PDB entry 6PPB | electron microscopy, 4.30 A resolution (low resolution: residue-level contacts below are approximate; hydrogen-bond / salt-bridge calls are withheld) | chains k and m of the 19 polymer chains in the assembly

== Chain k ==
Molecule: Capsid vertex component 1
Source organism: Human herpesvirus 8
UniProt: Q76RH8 (Q76RH8_HHV8); residue numbers follow UniProt; this construct covers 1-454
Chain sequence (454 residues; each row starts with the number of its first residue):
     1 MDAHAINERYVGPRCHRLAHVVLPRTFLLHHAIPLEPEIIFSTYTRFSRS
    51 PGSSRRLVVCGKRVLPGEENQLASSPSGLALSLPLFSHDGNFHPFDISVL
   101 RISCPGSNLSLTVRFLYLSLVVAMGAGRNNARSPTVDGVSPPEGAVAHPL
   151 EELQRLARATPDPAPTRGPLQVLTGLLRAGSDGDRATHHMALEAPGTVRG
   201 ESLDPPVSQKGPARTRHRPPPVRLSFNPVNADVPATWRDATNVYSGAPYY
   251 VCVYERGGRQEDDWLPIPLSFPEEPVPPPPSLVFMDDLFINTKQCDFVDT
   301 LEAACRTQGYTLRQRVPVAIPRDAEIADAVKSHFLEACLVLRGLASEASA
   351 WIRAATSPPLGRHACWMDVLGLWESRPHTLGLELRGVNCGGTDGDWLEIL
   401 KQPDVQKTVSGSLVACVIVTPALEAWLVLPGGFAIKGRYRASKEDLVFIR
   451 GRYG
Not modelled in the structure: 67-74, 127-219, 257-260, 359-363
Disulfide bonds: Cys-365/Cys-389
Construct notes: conflict Pro-165 (Leu in Q76RH8), Ser-281 (Gly in Q76RH8)

== Chain m ==
Molecule: Capsid vertex component 2
Source organism: Human herpesvirus 8
UniProt: Q76RI7 (Q76RI7_HHV8); residue numbers follow UniProt; this construct covers 1-549
Chain sequence (549 residues; numbered 1 to 549; the number before each row is that of its first residue):
     1 MLTSERSYLRYPKNRRWTEAGRFWAPHPENVLFIHKPTMEETRRVALGLR
    51 SQLVRNRERKTKAHLLSLELDRLVQVHDSRVRVINADIDAVKQMIGNMTW
   101 SDNIDMPQSRSHEPPLVTSPPQASHRNFTVAIVPGDPHFSVDRDLRGELM
   151 PTLYMNQNQWLPSFGPWFISLTDNAMQRRVFPKELKGTVNFQNSTSLKLI
   201 SHTLTTVASTTADFFADARHLTDTQAALCLVNAYFCQKTSRQLPATPDDL
   251 LADLPQKLDLLITQLKQESGPGDFSFTYSNPQERASLAPLNKESRYPTAF
   301 FQRHKLHAMMAKAGLFPHNKGTGAPGTAPAMDLVFAITSAMFGSDIPPFS
   351 AYQWNLRAGIVALEVFILAYGLLEFGQVARGHPNRRLNLVSLLGPKFQPG
   401 ALPDPNAPMLKRGQLFSFISEHYIIPTLQANPNAPVSFIFPGIILAALEA
   451 RSTVSHKQPGPFVNLTGSRFNEIFEILNQQLTFRDPLALLQARTALRLAT
   501 EEGLDVLLSHPSPPTLLQEIIKSQFGGGDDYDRAYFMVLGCLPVVLAVV
Not modelled in the structure: 1-17, 55-61, 105-549

== Interface between chain k and chain m ==
Residue-residue contacts - 34 pairs, chain k then chain m:
  Arg-315(k) with Phe-23(m)
  Pro-317(k) with Phe-23(m); Pro-28(m)
  Val-318(k) with Asn-30(m); Leu-32(m)
  Ala-319(k) with Pro-28(m); Asn-30(m); Val-31(m); Leu-32(m)
  Pro-321(k) with Leu-32(m)
  Asp-323(k) with Lys-36(m)
  Glu-325(k) with Lys-36(m)
  Ile-326(k) with Leu-32(m)
  Ala-329(k) with Met-39(m)
  Ser-332(k) with Arg-43(m)
  His-333(k) with Met-39(m)
  Glu-336(k) with Arg-50(m)
  Leu-339(k) with Arg-50(m)
  Trp-373(k) with Met-39(m); Thr-42(m); Arg-43(m); Ala-46(m)
  Glu-374(k) with Leu-49(m)
  Asp-393(k) with Phe-23(m)
  Leu-397(k) with Glu-19(m); Ala-20(m); Phe-23(m)
  Ser-410(k) with Asn-30(m); Val-31(m); Leu-32(m); Phe-33(m)
  Ser-412(k) with Ile-34(m)
  Leu-413(k) with Thr-42(m)
  Gly-431(k) with Leu-32(m)
Interface residues without a listed pair, chain k (29 interface residues in all): Gln-314, Ile-320, Val-340, Trp-396, Leu-400, Val-409, Gly-411, Pro-430
Interface residues without a listed pair, chain m (17 interface residues in all): Trp-24

== Overview ==
29 residues of chain k and 17 residues of chain m are in contact.
Chain k is Capsid vertex component 1 and chain m is Capsid vertex component 2, both from Human herpesvirus 8;
the structure, Kaposi's sarcoma-associated herpesvirus (KSHV), C5 portal vertex structure, was determined by
electron microscopy (same publication as 6PPD, 6PPH and 6PPI).
